Entry 8XL4 (electron microscopy, 3.38 A resolution); this record covers chains J and L of the 12 polymer chains in the assembly.

== Chain J (and L) ==
Protein: Propionyl-CoA carboxylase beta chain, mitochondrial
Source organism: Homo sapiens
Notes: EC 6.4.1.3; chain L of this document is another copy of the same molecule, construct and numbering; everything in this record applies to it too
Reference sequence: P05166 (PCCB_HUMAN); numbering as in UniProt (aligned over 1-539)
Chain sequence (539 residues; row label = number of the first residue in the row):
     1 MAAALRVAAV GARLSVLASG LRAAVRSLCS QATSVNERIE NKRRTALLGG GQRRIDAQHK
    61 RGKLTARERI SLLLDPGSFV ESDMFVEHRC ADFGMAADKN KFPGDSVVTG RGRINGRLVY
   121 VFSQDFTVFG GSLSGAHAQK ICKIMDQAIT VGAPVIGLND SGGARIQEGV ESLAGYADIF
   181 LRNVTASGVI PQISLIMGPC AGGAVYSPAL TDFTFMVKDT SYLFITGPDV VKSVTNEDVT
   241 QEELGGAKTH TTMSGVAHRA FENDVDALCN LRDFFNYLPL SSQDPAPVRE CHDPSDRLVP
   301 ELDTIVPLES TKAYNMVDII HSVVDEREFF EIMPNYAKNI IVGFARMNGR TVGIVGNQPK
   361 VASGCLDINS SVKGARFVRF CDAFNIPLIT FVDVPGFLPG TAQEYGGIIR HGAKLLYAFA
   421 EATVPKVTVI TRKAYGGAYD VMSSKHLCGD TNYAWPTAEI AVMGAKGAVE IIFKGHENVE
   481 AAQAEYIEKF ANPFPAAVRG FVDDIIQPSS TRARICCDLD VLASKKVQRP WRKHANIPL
Not modelled in the structure: 1-32
Small-molecule neighbours:
  - acetyl coenzyme A (ACO), molecule 1: R54, F126, F129, G130, S132, G162, G163, A164, R165, I166, Q167, P199, A201, G202, G203
  - acetyl coenzyme A (ACO), molecule 2: G436, G437, V462, M463
  - biotin (BTN), molecule 1: T226, S233, V234
  - biotin (BTN), molecule 2: C365, P395, G396, F397, L398, P399
UniProt features mapped onto this chain:
  - region: D325 to Q358 (Acyl-CoA binding)
  - modified residue: S71 (Phosphoserine), K99 (N6-acetyllysine), K248 (N6-succinyllysine), K474 (N6-acetyllysine), K489 (N6-acetyllysine)
  - natural variant: L17 (L17M: In PA-2), R44 (R44P: In PA-2), R67 (R67S: In PA-2), S106 (S106R: In PA-2), V107 (V107M: In PA-2), G112 (G112D: In PA-2), G131 (G131R: In PA-2), K140 (K140KICK: In PA-2), A153 (A153P: In PA-2), R165 (R165Q: In PA-2; R165W: In PA-2), E168 (E168K: In PA-2), G188 (G188R: In PA-2), 17 further natural variant entries in UniProt
Reported in the primary citation:
  - catalytic residues: G437, A438 (citing earlier work)

== Interface between chain J and chain L ==
Pairs across the interface (141; chain J residue first):
  D92(J) - K489(L)  salt bridge
  F93(J) - F490(L)  hydrophobic
  A164(J) - V462(L)  hydrophobic
  I166(J) - M463(L)  hydrophobic
  I166(J) - A468(L)
  I166(J) - I471(L)  hydrophobic
  I166(J) - I472(L)  hydrophobic
  Q167(J) - I472(L)
  V170(J) - I460(L)
  V170(J) - P495(L)
  V170(J) - R499(L)
  V170(J) - F501(L)
  E171(J) - R499(L)
  L173(J) - G436(L)
  L173(J) - D440(L)
  L173(J) - A461(L)
  L173(J) - V462(L)
  A174(J) - H446(L)
  A174(J) - F501(L)  hydrophobic
  A177(J) - D440(L)
  A177(J) - H446(L)
  A177(J) - L447(L)
  D178(J) - H446(L)
  F180(J) - L416(L)  hydrophobic
  L181(J) - H446(L)
  L181(J) - C448(L)  hydrophobic
  V184(J) - Y417(L)  hydrophobic
  V184(J) - A420(L)  hydrophobic
  V184(J) - E421(L)
  V184(J) - R532(L)  hydrogen bond (backbone-side chain)
  T185(J) - R532(L)  hydrogen bond (backbone-side chain)
  S187(J) - Y417(L)
  S187(J) - R532(L)  hydrogen bond (backbone-side chain)
  S187(J) - N536(L)  hydrogen bond (side chain-backbone)
  G188(J) - R532(L)
  V205(J) - I409(L)  hydrophobic
  Y206(J) - F397(L)
  A209(J) - I409(L)
  A209(J) - A413(L)  hydrophobic
  A209(J) - P538(L)
  L210(J) - P538(L)  hydrophobic
  D212(J) - N536(L)  hydrogen bond
  L223(J) - E404(L)
  L223(J) - I409(L)
  I225(J) - F397(L)  hydrophobic
  V234(J) - P399(L)  hydrophobic
  E237(J) - T401(L)
  E243(J) - Y405(L)  hydrogen bond (backbone-side chain)
  L244(J) - E404(L)
  T249(J) - Y405(L)
  H250(J) - E404(L)  salt bridge
  M253(J) - Y405(L)  hydrophobic
  S254(J) - E404(L)
  S254(J) - Y405(L)
  S254(J) - R410(L)  hydrogen bond (backbone-side chain)
  V372(J) - R410(L)
  A375(J) - L539(L)
  R376(J) - N536(L)  hydrogen bond
  R376(J) - I537(L)  hydrogen bond (side chain-backbone)
  R376(J) - P538(L)  hydrogen bond (side chain-backbone)
  R376(J) - L539(L)
  R379(J) - H534(L)  hydrogen bond (backbone-side chain)
  R379(J) - A535(L)  hydrogen bond (side chain-backbone)
  D382(J) - K533(L)
  D382(J) - H534(L)  salt bridge
  A383(J) - H534(L)  hydrogen bond (backbone-side chain)
  N385(J) - K533(L)  hydrogen bond
  F397(J) - Y206(L)
  F397(J) - I225(L)  hydrophobic
  P399(J) - V234(L)  hydrophobic
  T401(J) - E237(L)
  E404(J) - L223(L)
  E404(J) - L244(L)
  E404(J) - H250(L)  salt bridge
  E404(J) - S254(L)
  Y405(J) - E243(L)  hydrogen bond (side chain-backbone)
  Y405(J) - T249(L)
  Y405(J) - M253(L)  hydrophobic
  Y405(J) - S254(L)
  I409(J) - V205(L)  hydrophobic
  I409(J) - A209(L)
  I409(J) - L223(L)
  R410(J) - S254(L)  hydrogen bond (side chain-backbone)
  R410(J) - V372(L)
  A413(J) - A209(L)  hydrophobic
  K414(J) - K414(L)
  L416(J) - F180(L)  hydrophobic
  Y417(J) - V184(L)  hydrophobic
  Y417(J) - S187(L)
  A420(J) - V184(L)  hydrophobic
  E421(J) - V184(L)
  T423(J) - K533(L)  hydrogen bond
  V424(J) - K533(L)
  G436(J) - L173(L)
  D440(J) - L173(L)
  D440(J) - A177(L)
  H446(J) - A174(L)
  H446(J) - A177(L)
  H446(J) - D178(L)
  H446(J) - L181(L)
  L447(J) - A177(L)
  C448(J) - L181(L)  hydrophobic
  I460(J) - V170(L)
  A461(J) - L173(L)
  V462(J) - A164(L)  hydrophobic
  V462(J) - L173(L)
  M463(J) - I166(L)  hydrophobic
  A468(J) - I166(L)
  I471(J) - I166(L)  hydrophobic
  I472(J) - I166(L)  hydrophobic
  I472(J) - Q167(L)
  K489(J) - D92(L)  salt bridge
  F490(J) - F93(L)  hydrophobic
  P495(J) - V170(L)
  R499(J) - V170(L)
  R499(J) - E171(L)
  F501(J) - V170(L)
  F501(J) - A174(L)  hydrophobic
  R532(J) - V184(L)  hydrogen bond (side chain-backbone)
  R532(J) - T185(L)  hydrogen bond (side chain-backbone)
  R532(J) - S187(L)  hydrogen bond (side chain-backbone)
  R532(J) - G188(L)
  K533(J) - D382(L)
  K533(J) - N385(L)  hydrogen bond
  K533(J) - T423(L)  hydrogen bond
  K533(J) - V424(L)
  H534(J) - R379(L)  hydrogen bond (side chain-backbone)
  H534(J) - D382(L)  salt bridge
  H534(J) - A383(L)  hydrogen bond (side chain-backbone)
  A535(J) - R379(L)  hydrogen bond (backbone-side chain)
  N536(J) - S187(L)  hydrogen bond (backbone-side chain)
  N536(J) - D212(L)  hydrogen bond
  N536(J) - R376(L)  hydrogen bond
  I537(J) - R376(L)  hydrogen bond (backbone-side chain)
  I537(J) - L539(L)  hydrophobic
  P538(J) - A209(L)
  P538(J) - L210(L)  hydrophobic
  P538(J) - R376(L)  hydrogen bond (backbone-side chain)
  L539(J) - A375(L)
  L539(J) - R376(L)
  L539(J) - I537(L)  hydrophobic
Interface residues without a listed pair, chain J (99 interface residues in all): G169, Y176, V189, F224, T226, V231, V239, G245, G255, V256, Y336, F380, G400, G407, I408, G412, S444, A496, P530, W531
Interface residues without a listed pair, chain L (99 interface residues in all): G169, Y176, V189, F224, T226, V231, V239, G245, G255, V256, Y336, F380, G400, G407, I408, G412, S444, A496, P530, W531

== Summary ==
The chain J/chain L interface involves 99 residues from each chain; the contacts include 30 hydrogen bonds and
6 salt bridges. Polar contacts include D92(J)-K489(L), H250(J)-E404(L) and D382(J)-H534(L). Bound to chain J:
biotin and acetyl coenzyme A. From the paper: catalytic residues G437(J) and A438(J).
Both chains are Propionyl-CoA carboxylase beta chain, mitochondrial (Homo sapiens). Entry 8XL4 (Structure of
human propionyl-CoA carboxylase in complex with acetyl-CoA (PCC-ACO)) was determined by electron microscopy
together with 8XL3, 8XL5, 8XL6, 8XL7 and 8XL8 from the same study.
